PDB entry 9FJR | electron microscopy, 3.43 A resolution | chains c and f of the 7 polymer chains in the assembly

# Chain c
Name: DNA-directed RNA polymerase subunit beta
From: Mycobacterium tuberculosis H37Rv
Notes: EC 2.7.7.6; engineered mutation(s): L2E3G4C5I6 -> V
Reference sequence: P9WGY9 (RPOB_MYCTU); residue numbers follow UniProt; this construct covers 6-1178
Chain sequence (1174 residues; row label = number of the first residue in the row):
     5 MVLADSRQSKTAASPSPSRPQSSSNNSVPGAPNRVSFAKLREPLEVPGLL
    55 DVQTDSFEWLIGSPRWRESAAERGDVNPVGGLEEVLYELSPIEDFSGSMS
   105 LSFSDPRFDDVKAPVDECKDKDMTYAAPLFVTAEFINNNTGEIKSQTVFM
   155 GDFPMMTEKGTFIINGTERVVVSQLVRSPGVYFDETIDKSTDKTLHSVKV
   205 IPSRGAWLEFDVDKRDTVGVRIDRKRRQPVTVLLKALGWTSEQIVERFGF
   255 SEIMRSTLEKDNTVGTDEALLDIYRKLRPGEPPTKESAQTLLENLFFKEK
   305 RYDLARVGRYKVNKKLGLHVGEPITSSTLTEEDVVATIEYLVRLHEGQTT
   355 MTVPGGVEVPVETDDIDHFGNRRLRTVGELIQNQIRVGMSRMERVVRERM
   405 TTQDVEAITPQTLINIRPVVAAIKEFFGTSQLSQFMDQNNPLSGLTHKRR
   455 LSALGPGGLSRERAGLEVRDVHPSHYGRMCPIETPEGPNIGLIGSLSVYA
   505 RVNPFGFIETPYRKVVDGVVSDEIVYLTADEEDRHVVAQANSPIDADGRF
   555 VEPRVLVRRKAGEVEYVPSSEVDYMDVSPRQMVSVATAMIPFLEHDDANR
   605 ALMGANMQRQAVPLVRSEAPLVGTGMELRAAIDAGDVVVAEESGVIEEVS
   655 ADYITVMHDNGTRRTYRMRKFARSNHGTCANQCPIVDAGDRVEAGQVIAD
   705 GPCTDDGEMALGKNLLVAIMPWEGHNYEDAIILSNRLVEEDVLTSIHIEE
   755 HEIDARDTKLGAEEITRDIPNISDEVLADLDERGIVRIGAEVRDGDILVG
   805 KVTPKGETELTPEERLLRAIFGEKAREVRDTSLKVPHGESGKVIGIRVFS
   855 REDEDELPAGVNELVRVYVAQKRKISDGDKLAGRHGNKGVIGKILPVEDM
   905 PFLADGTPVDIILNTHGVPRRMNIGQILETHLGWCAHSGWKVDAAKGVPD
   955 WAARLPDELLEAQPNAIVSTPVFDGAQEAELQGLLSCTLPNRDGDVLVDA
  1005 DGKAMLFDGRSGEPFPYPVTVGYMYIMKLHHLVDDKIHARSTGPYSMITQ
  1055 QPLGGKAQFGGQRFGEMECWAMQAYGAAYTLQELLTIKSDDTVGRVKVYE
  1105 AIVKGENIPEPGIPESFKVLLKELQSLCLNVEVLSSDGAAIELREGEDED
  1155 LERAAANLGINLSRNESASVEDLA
Disordered / not traced: 5-28, 1148-1178
Differences from the reference sequence: initiating methionine (5); conflict Val6 (Ile in P9WGY9)
Curated features (UniProtKB/Swiss-Prot):
  - natural variant: Val423 (V423A: In strain: vr1), Leu436 (L436P: In strain: vr2), Ser437 (S437T: In strain: vr3), Gln438 to Asp441 (sequence variant, change not given here; In strain: RJ49), Gln438 (Q438L: In strain: vr4), Phe439 (F439V: In strain: RJ37), Met440 to Asn443 (deletion: In strain: RJ55), Asp441 (D441V: In strain: vr3), Leu449 to Lys452 (sequence variant, change not given here; In strain: RJ48), His451 (H451D: In strain: vr5; H451L: In strain: SP28; H451N: In strain: vr6; H451P: In strain: vr8; H451Q: In strain: vr1; H451R: In strain: vr7), Ser456 (S456L: In strain: vr11 and RJ37; S456Q: In strain: vr9; S456W: In strain: vr10), Leu458 (L458P: In strain: vr12 and SP22)
  - mutagenesis: Glu138 (E138R: Weakens interaction with TRCF and CarD), Ile147 (I147A: Weakens interaction with TRCF and CarD), Lys148 (K148A: Does not affect association with TRCF, but weakens interaction with CarD), Ser149 (S149A: Does not affect association with TRCF, but weakens interaction with CarD)

# Chain f
Name: RNA polymerase sigma factor SigB
From: Mycobacterium tuberculosis H37Rv
Reference sequence: P9WGI5 (SIGB_MYCTU); residue numbers follow UniProt; this construct covers 1-323
Chain sequence (343 residues; each row starts with the number of its first residue; numbers below 1 keep their minus sign (Met-19 is residue -19)):
   -19 MGSSHHHHHHSSGLVPRGSHMADAPTRATTSRVDSDLDAQSPAADLVRVY
    31 LNGIGKTALLNAAGEVELAKRIEAGLYAEHLLETRKRLGENRKRDLAAVV
    81 RDGEAARRHLLEANLRLVVSLAKRYTGRGMPLLDLIQEGNLGLIRAMEKF
   131 DYTKGFKFSTYATWWIRQAITRGMADQSRTIRLPVHLVEQVNKLARIKRE
   181 MHQHLGREATDEELAAESGIPIDKINDLLEHSRDPVSLDMPVGSEEEAPL
   231 GDFIEDAEAMSAENAVIAELLHTDIRSVLATLDEREHQVIRLRFGLDDGQ
   281 PRTLDQIGKLFGLSRERVRQIERDVMSKLRHGERADRLRSYAS
Disordered / not traced: -19 to 23
Differences from the reference sequence: initiating methionine (-19); expression tag (-18 to 0)
Curated features (UniProtKB/Swiss-Prot):
  - DNA-binding region: Leu284 to Arg303 (H-T-H motif)
  - region: Asp25 to Glu59 (Sigma-70 factor domain-1)
  - motif: Asp114 to Gln117 (Polymerase core binding)

# Chain c / chain f interface
Pairs across the interface (39; chain c residue first):
  Phe153(c) - Gly186(f)
  Arg403(c) - Gln183(f)  hydrogen bond
  Thr416(c) - Gln183(f)
  Arg421(c) - His182(f)
  Lys763(c) - Glu210(f)
  Asn775(c) - Ala322(f)  hydrogen bond (side chain-backbone)
  Asn775(c) - Ser323(f)
  Pro816(c) - Phe274(f)
  Glu817(c) - Ile255(f)
  Glu817(c) - Leu259(f)
  Glu817(c) - Phe274(f)
  Leu820(c) - Phe274(f)  hydrophobic
  Leu821(c) - Tyr321(f)
  Leu821(c) - Ala322(f)  hydrophobic
  Ile824(c) - Met306(f)  hydrophobic
  Ile824(c) - Arg310(f)
  Phe825(c) - Arg310(f)
  Phe825(c) - Arg319(f)
  Phe825(c) - Ala322(f)  hydrophobic
  Thr1046(c) - Ser241(f)
  Pro1048(c) - Glu235(f)
  Tyr1049(c) - Glu235(f)
  Tyr1049(c) - Asp236(f)
  Tyr1049(c) - Ser241(f)
  Ser1050(c) - Asp232(f)  hydrogen bond (side chain-backbone)
  Ser1050(c) - Ile234(f)
  Ser1050(c) - Asp236(f)
  Met1051(c) - Ile234(f)  hydrogen bond (backbone-backbone)
  Met1051(c) - Glu235(f)
  Met1051(c) - Asp236(f)
  Ile1052(c) - Gly231(f)
  Gln1054(c) - Asp236(f)
  Leu1057(c) - Asp232(f)
  Leu1057(c) - Phe233(f)  hydrophobic
  Val1100(c) - Ala245(f)  hydrophobic
  Tyr1103(c) - Ser241(f)
  Tyr1103(c) - Ala242(f)  hydrophobic
  Tyr1103(c) - Val246(f)  hydrophobic
  Val1107(c) - Val246(f)  hydrophobic
Other interface residues (no listed pair), chain c (31 interface residues in all): Gln415, Asn419, Ile420, Gln435, Gly864, Arg1099, Glu1104, Lys1108
Other interface residues (no listed pair), chain f (30 interface residues in all): Arg179, Asn206, Ser224, Glu249, Leu250, Leu251, Leu318
The authors on this interface:
  - interface residues, chain f: Ala245(f), Val246(f)

# Overview
Chain c and chain f form an interface of 31 and 30 residues respectively, with 4 hydrogen bonds. Among the
polar pairs are Arg403(c)-Gln183(f), Asn775(c)-Ala322(f) and Ser1050(c)-Asp232(f). Curated annotation
(UniProt) lists 4 mutagenesis sites on chain c. From the paper: interface residues Ala245(f) and Val246(f).
Here chain c is DNA-directed RNA polymerase subunit beta and chain f is RNA polymerase sigma factor SigB, both
from Mycobacterium tuberculosis H37Rv. Entry 9FJR (Cryo-EM structure of Mycobacterium tuberculosis sigma-B RNA
polymerase bound to -10 promoter element ssDNA oligo - ...) was determined by electron microscopy (same
publication as 9FJP and 9FJS).
